2V67 - chains E and F of the 16 polymer chains in the assembly; structure by X-ray diffraction, 2.00 A resolution.

== Chain E (and F) ==
Protein: Ribulose bisphosphate carboxylase large chain
Source organism: Chlamydomonas reinhardtii
Notes: EC 4.1.1.39; chain F of this document is another copy of the same molecule, construct and numbering; everything in this record applies to it too
Reference sequence: P00877 (RBL_CHLRE); numbering as in UniProt (aligned over 1-475)
Chain sequence (475 residues; each row starts with the number of its first residue):
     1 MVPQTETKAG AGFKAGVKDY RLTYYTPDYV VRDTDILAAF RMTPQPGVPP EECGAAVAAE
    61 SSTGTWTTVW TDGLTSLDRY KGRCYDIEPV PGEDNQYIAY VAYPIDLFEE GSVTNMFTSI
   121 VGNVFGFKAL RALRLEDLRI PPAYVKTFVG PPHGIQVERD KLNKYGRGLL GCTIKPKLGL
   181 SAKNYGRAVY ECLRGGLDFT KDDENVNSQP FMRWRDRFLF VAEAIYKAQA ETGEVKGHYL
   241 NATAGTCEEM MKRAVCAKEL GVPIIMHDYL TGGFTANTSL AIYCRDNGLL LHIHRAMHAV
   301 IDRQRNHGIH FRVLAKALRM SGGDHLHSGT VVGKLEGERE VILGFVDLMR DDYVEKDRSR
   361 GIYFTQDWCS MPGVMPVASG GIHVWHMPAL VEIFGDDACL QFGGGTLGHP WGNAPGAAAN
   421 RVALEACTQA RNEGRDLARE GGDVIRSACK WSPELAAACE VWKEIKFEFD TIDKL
Unresolved in the structure: 1-10 (chain F: 1-8)
Cystine bridges: Cys449-Cys459
Modified / non-standard residues: Pro104, Pro151 (4-hydroxyproline; HYP); Lys201 (lysine nz-carboxylic acid; KCX); Cys256, Cys369 (s-methylcysteine; SMC)
Differences from the reference sequence: conflict Pro46 (Leu in P00877); engineered mutation Ile342 (Thr in P00877)
Bound ions: Mg2+: Lys201, Asp203, Glu204 (together with 2-carboxyarabinitol-1,5-diphosphate)
Ligand contacts:
  - 2-carboxyarabinitol-1,5-diphosphate (CAP), molecule 1: Glu60, Thr65, Trp66, Asn123
  - 2-carboxyarabinitol-1,5-diphosphate (CAP), molecule 2: Thr173, Lys175, Lys177, Lys201, Asp203, Glu204, His294, Arg295, His298, His327, Lys334, Leu335, Ser379, Gly380, Gly381, Gln401, Phe402, Gly403, Gly404

== How chain E and chain F interact ==
Pairs across the interface (267):
  Phe13(E) - Gly408(F)
  Phe13(E) - His409(F)
  Phe13(E) - Pro410(F)
  Ala15(E) - Gly408(F)
  Ala15(E) - Pro410(F)  hydrophobic
  Gly16(E) - Val461(F)
  Val17(E) - Ile465(F)  hydrophobic
  Gln45(E) - Phe469(F)
  Gln45(E) - Asp470(F)  hydrogen bond (side chain-backbone)
  Val48(E) - Phe469(F)  hydrophobic
  Glu60(E) - Lys177(F)
  Glu60(E) - Lys334(F)  salt bridge
  Ser62(E) - Lys177(F)
  Ser62(E) - Leu178(F)
  Ser62(E) - Asn205(F)
  Thr63(E) - Pro176(F)
  Thr63(E) - Lys177(F)  hydrogen bond (backbone-backbone)
  Thr63(E) - Leu178(F)
  Gly64(E) - Lys177(F)
  Thr65(E) - Lys175(F)
  Thr65(E) - Lys334(F)  hydrogen bond
  Thr65(E) - Gly404(F)
  Trp66(E) - Gly381(F)
  Trp66(E) - Ile382(F)
  Trp66(E) - His383(F)
  Trp66(E) - Gly404(F)
  Trp66(E) - Gly405(F)
  Trp66(E) - Trp462(F)
  Trp66(E) - Ile465(F)  hydrophobic
  Trp66(E) - Phe467(F)  hydrophobic
  Thr67(E) - Gly404(F)
  Thr67(E) - Trp462(F)  hydrogen bond
  Thr68(E) - Gly408(F)
  Val69(E) - Lys175(F)
  Val69(E) - Leu407(F)
  Trp70(E) - Leu407(F)  hydrogen bond (backbone-backbone)
  Trp70(E) - Gly412(F)
  Trp70(E) - Asn413(F)  hydrogen bond
  Thr71(E) - Lys175(F)  hydrogen bond (side chain-backbone)
  Thr71(E) - Pro176(F)
  Thr71(E) - Leu180(F)
  Thr71(E) - Leu407(F)
  Asp72(E) - Pro176(F)
  Leu74(E) - Asn184(F)
  Thr75(E) - Gly179(F)  hydrogen bond (side chain-backbone)
  Tyr80(E) - Gly179(F)
  Tyr80(E) - Phe211(F)
  Asp106(E) - Gln209(F)
  Asp106(E) - Pro210(F)
  Asp106(E) - Phe211(F)
  Leu107(E) - Leu178(F)
  Leu107(E) - Gln209(F)  hydrogen bond (backbone-side chain)
  Phe108(E) - Gln209(F)
  Phe108(E) - Pro210(F)
  Glu109(E) - Asn207(F)
  Glu109(E) - Ser208(F)  hydrogen bond (side chain-backbone)
  Glu109(E) - Gln209(F)
  Glu109(E) - Arg253(F)  salt bridge
  Glu110(E) - Pro210(F)
  Glu110(E) - Arg213(F)  salt bridge
  Ser112(E) - Ala244(F)
  Ser112(E) - Gly245(F)
  Thr114(E) - Thr243(F)
  Thr114(E) - Ala244(F)
  Thr114(E) - Thr271(F)  hydrogen bond (side chain-backbone)
  Thr114(E) - Gly272(F)
  Asn115(E) - Asn205(F)  hydrogen bond (side chain-backbone)
  Asn115(E) - Asn207(F)  hydrogen bond
  Asn115(E) - Gln209(F)
  Thr118(E) - Glu204(F)
  Thr118(E) - Asn205(F)
  Thr118(E) - Asp268(F)
  Thr118(E) - Thr271(F)  hydrogen bond
  Ser119(E) - Leu178(F)
  Ser119(E) - Asn205(F)  hydrogen bond
  Val121(E) - Met297(F)
  Val121(E) - Val300(F)
  Gly122(E) - Ala296(F)
  Gly122(E) - Met297(F)  hydrogen bond (backbone-backbone)
  Asn123(E) - Lys177(F)
  Asn123(E) - Glu204(F)  hydrogen bond
  Asn123(E) - His294(F)
  Asn123(E) - Leu335(F)
  Phe125(E) - Ala299(F)
  Phe125(E) - Val300(F)  hydrophobic
  Phe125(E) - Arg303(F)  hydrogen bond (backbone-side chain)
  Gly126(E) - Ala299(F)
  Gly126(E) - Arg303(F)
  Gly126(E) - Leu335(F)
  Gly126(E) - Glu336(F)  hydrogen bond (backbone-backbone)
  Phe127(E) - Arg303(F)  hydrogen bond (backbone-side chain)
  Phe127(E) - Lys334(F)
  Phe127(E) - Leu335(F)  hydrophobic
  Lys128(E) - Val331(F)  hydrogen bond (side chain-backbone)
  Lys128(E) - Val332(F)
  Lys128(E) - Gly333(F)  hydrogen bond (side chain-backbone)
  Lys128(E) - Lys334(F)  hydrogen bond (backbone-backbone)
  Lys128(E) - Leu335(F)
  Lys128(E) - Glu336(F)
  Lys128(E) - Phe467(F)  hydrogen bond (side chain-backbone)
  Lys128(E) - Phe469(F)
  Ala129(E) - Phe469(F)  hydrophobic
  Leu130(E) - Arg303(F)  hydrogen bond (backbone-side chain)
  Arg131(E) - Gln304(F)
  Arg131(E) - Asp470(F)  salt bridge
  Arg131(E) - Ile472(F)
  Ala132(E) - Gln304(F)
  Lys175(E) - Thr65(F)
  Lys175(E) - Val69(F)
  Lys175(E) - Thr71(F)  hydrogen bond (backbone-side chain)
  Pro176(E) - Thr63(F)
  Pro176(E) - Thr71(F)
  Pro176(E) - Asp72(F)
  Lys177(E) - Glu60(F)
  Lys177(E) - Ser62(F)
  Lys177(E) - Thr63(F)  hydrogen bond (backbone-backbone)
  Lys177(E) - Gly64(F)
  Lys177(E) - Asn123(F)
  Leu178(E) - Ser62(F)
  Leu178(E) - Thr63(F)
  Leu178(E) - Leu107(F)
  Gly179(E) - Thr75(F)  hydrogen bond (backbone-side chain)
  Gly179(E) - Tyr80(F)
  Leu180(E) - Thr71(F)
  Asn184(E) - Leu74(F)
  Glu204(E) - Thr118(F)
  Glu204(E) - Asn123(F)  hydrogen bond
  Asn205(E) - Ser62(F)
  Asn205(E) - Asn115(F)  hydrogen bond (backbone-side chain)
  Asn205(E) - Thr118(F)
  Asn205(E) - Ser119(F)  hydrogen bond
  Asn207(E) - Glu109(F)
  Asn207(E) - Asn115(F)  hydrogen bond
  Ser208(E) - Glu109(F)  hydrogen bond (backbone-side chain)
  Gln209(E) - Asp106(F)
  Gln209(E) - Leu107(F)  hydrogen bond (side chain-backbone)
  Gln209(E) - Phe108(F)
  Gln209(E) - Glu109(F)
  Gln209(E) - Asn115(F)
  Pro210(E) - Asp106(F)
  Pro210(E) - Phe108(F)
  Pro210(E) - Glu110(F)
  Phe211(E) - Tyr80(F)
  Phe211(E) - Asp106(F)
  Arg213(E) - Glu110(F)  salt bridge
  Thr243(E) - Thr114(F)
  Ala244(E) - Ser112(F)
  Ala244(E) - Thr114(F)
  Ala244(E) - Thr275(F)  hydrogen bond (backbone-side chain)
  Gly245(E) - Ser112(F)  hydrogen bond (backbone-side chain)
  Gly245(E) - Phe274(F)
  Gly245(E) - Thr275(F)
  Gly245(E) - Thr278(F)  hydrogen bond (backbone-side chain)
  Thr246(E) - Thr275(F)
  Thr246(E) - Thr278(F)
  Thr246(E) - Ser279(F)
  Thr246(E) - Ile282(F)
  Cys247(E) - Cys247(F)  disulfide
  Cys247(E) - Thr275(F)
  Cys247(E) - Ala276(F)  hydrophobic
  Cys247(E) - Ser279(F)  hydrogen bond (backbone-side chain)
  Glu248(E) - Met251(F)
  Glu248(E) - Ser279(F)  hydrogen bond
  Met251(E) - Glu248(F)
  Arg253(E) - Glu109(F)  salt bridge
  Asp268(E) - Thr118(F)
  Thr271(E) - Thr114(F)  hydrogen bond (backbone-side chain)
  Thr271(E) - Thr118(F)  hydrogen bond
  Thr271(E) - Phe274(F)
  Gly272(E) - Thr114(F)
  Gly272(E) - Gly273(F)
  Gly272(E) - Phe274(F)
  Gly272(E) - Thr275(F)  hydrogen bond (backbone-backbone)
  Gly273(E) - Gly272(F)
  Gly273(E) - Gly273(F)
  Phe274(E) - Gly245(F)
  Phe274(E) - Thr271(F)
  Phe274(E) - Gly272(F)
  Thr275(E) - Ala244(F)  hydrogen bond (side chain-backbone)
  Thr275(E) - Gly245(F)
  Thr275(E) - Thr246(F)
  Thr275(E) - Cys247(F)
  Thr275(E) - Gly272(F)  hydrogen bond (backbone-backbone)
  Thr275(E) - Ala276(F)
  Ala276(E) - Cys247(F)  hydrophobic
  Ala276(E) - Thr275(F)
  Thr278(E) - Gly245(F)  hydrogen bond (side chain-backbone)
  Thr278(E) - Thr246(F)
  Ser279(E) - Thr246(F)
  Ser279(E) - Cys247(F)  hydrogen bond (side chain-backbone)
  Ser279(E) - Glu248(F)  hydrogen bond
  Ile282(E) - Thr246(F)
  His294(E) - Asn123(F)
  Ala296(E) - Gly122(F)
  Met297(E) - Val121(F)
  Met297(E) - Gly122(F)  hydrogen bond (backbone-backbone)
  Met297(E) - Ile301(F)  hydrophobic
  Ala299(E) - Phe125(F)
  Ala299(E) - Gly126(F)
  Ala299(E) - His307(F)  hydrogen bond (backbone-side chain)
  Val300(E) - Val121(F)
  Val300(E) - Phe125(F)  hydrophobic
  Val300(E) - Ile301(F)  hydrophobic
  Val300(E) - His307(F)
  Val300(E) - Ile309(F)  hydrophobic
  Ile301(E) - Met297(F)  hydrophobic
  Ile301(E) - Val300(F)  hydrophobic
  Ile301(E) - Ile301(F)  hydrophobic
  Arg303(E) - Phe125(F)  hydrogen bond (side chain-backbone)
  Arg303(E) - Gly126(F)
  Arg303(E) - Phe127(F)  hydrogen bond (side chain-backbone)
  Arg303(E) - Leu130(F)  hydrogen bond (side chain-backbone)
  Arg303(E) - His307(F)
  Gln304(E) - Arg131(F)
  Gln304(E) - Ala132(F)
  Gln304(E) - His307(F)  hydrogen bond
  His307(E) - Ala299(F)  hydrogen bond (side chain-backbone)
  His307(E) - Val300(F)
  His307(E) - Arg303(F)
  His307(E) - Gln304(F)  hydrogen bond
  Gly308(E) - Val300(F)
  Ile309(E) - Val300(F)  hydrophobic
  Val331(E) - Lys128(F)  hydrogen bond (backbone-side chain)
  Val332(E) - Lys128(F)
  Gly333(E) - Lys128(F)  hydrogen bond (backbone-side chain)
  Lys334(E) - Glu60(F)  salt bridge
  Lys334(E) - Thr65(F)  hydrogen bond
  Lys334(E) - Phe127(F)
  Lys334(E) - Lys128(F)  hydrogen bond (backbone-backbone)
  Leu335(E) - Asn123(F)
  Leu335(E) - Gly126(F)
  Leu335(E) - Phe127(F)  hydrophobic
  Leu335(E) - Lys128(F)
  Glu336(E) - Gly126(F)  hydrogen bond (backbone-backbone)
  Glu336(E) - Lys128(F)
  Gly381(E) - Trp66(F)
  Ile382(E) - Trp66(F)
  His383(E) - Trp66(F)
  Gly404(E) - Thr65(F)
  Gly404(E) - Trp66(F)
  Gly404(E) - Thr67(F)
  Gly405(E) - Trp66(F)
  Leu407(E) - Val69(F)
  Leu407(E) - Trp70(F)  hydrogen bond (backbone-backbone)
  Leu407(E) - Thr71(F)
  Gly408(E) - Phe13(F)
  Gly408(E) - Ala15(F)
  Gly408(E) - Thr68(F)
  His409(E) - Phe13(F)
  Pro410(E) - Phe13(F)  hydrophobic
  Pro410(E) - Ala15(F)  hydrophobic
  Gly412(E) - Trp70(F)
  Asn413(E) - Trp70(F)  hydrogen bond
  Val461(E) - Gly16(F)
  Trp462(E) - Trp66(F)
  Trp462(E) - Thr67(F)  hydrogen bond
  Ile465(E) - Val17(F)  hydrophobic
  Ile465(E) - Trp66(F)  hydrophobic
  Phe467(E) - Trp66(F)  hydrophobic
  Phe467(E) - Lys128(F)  hydrogen bond (backbone-side chain)
  Phe469(E) - Gln45(F)
  Phe469(E) - Val48(F)  hydrophobic
  Phe469(E) - Lys128(F)
  Phe469(E) - Ala129(F)  hydrophobic
  Asp470(E) - Gln45(F)  hydrogen bond (backbone-side chain)
  Asp470(E) - Arg131(F)  salt bridge
  Ile472(E) - Arg131(F)
Also at the interface, not in a pair above, chain E (116 interface residues in all): Ala59, Ser61, Leu77, Gly111, Phe117, Asn306
Also at the interface, not in a pair above, chain F (116 interface residues in all): Ala59, Ser61, Leu77, Gly111, Phe117, Asn306, Gly308
Cross-chain cystine bridges: Cys247(E)-Cys247(F)

== Summary ==
The chain E/chain F interface involves 116 residues from each chain, with 1 disulfide bond, 65 hydrogen bonds
and 8 salt bridges. Polar pairs include Glu60(E)-Lys334(F), Glu109(E)-Arg253(F) and Glu110(E)-Arg213(F). Chain
E binds 2-carboxyarabinitol-1,5-diphosphate. Lys201(E), Asp203(E) and Glu204(E) form the Mg2+ site.
Chain E and chain F are both Ribulose bisphosphate carboxylase large chain (Chlamydomonas reinhardtii); the
structure, Crystal structure of Chlamydomonas reinhardtii Rubisco with a large- subunit supressor mutation
T342I, was determined by X-ray diffraction (same publication as 2V68, 2V63, 2V69 and 2V6A).
